PDB entry 1R5W | X-ray diffraction, 2.90 A resolution | chains A and D of the 6 polymer chains in the assembly

Chain A:
Name: H-2 class II histocompatibility antigen, E-K alpha chain
Source organism: Mus musculus
UniProtKB: P04224 (HA22_MOUSE); residues 3-182 here correspond to UniProt positions 28-207 (UniProt number = residue number + 25)
Chain sequence (180 residues; row label = number of the first residue in the row):
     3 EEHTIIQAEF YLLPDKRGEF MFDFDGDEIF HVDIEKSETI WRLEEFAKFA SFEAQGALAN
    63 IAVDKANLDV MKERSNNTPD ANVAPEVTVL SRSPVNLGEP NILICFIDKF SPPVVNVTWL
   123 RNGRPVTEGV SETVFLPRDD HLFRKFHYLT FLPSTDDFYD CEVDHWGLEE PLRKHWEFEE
Disulfide bonds: Cys107-Cys163
UniProt features mapped onto this chain:
  - region: Glu179 to Glu182 (Connecting peptide)
  - glycosylation: Asn118 (N-linked (GlcNAc...) asparagine)

Chain D:
Name: MHC H2-IE-beta
Source organism: Mus musculus
UniProtKB: Q31164 (Q31164_MOUSE); residues 32-215 here correspond to UniProt positions 5-188 (UniProt number = residue number - 27)
Chain sequence (185 residues; each row starts with the number of its first residue):
    31 APWFLEYSKS ECHFYNGTQR VRLLVRYFYN LEENLRFDSD VGEFRAVTEL GRPDAENWNS
    91 QPEFLEQKRA EVDTVCRHNY EIFDNFLVPR RVEPTVTVYP TKTQPLEHHN LLVCSVSDFY
   151 PGNIEVRWFR NGKEEKTGIV STGLVRNGDW TFQTLVMLET VPQSGEVYTC QVEHPSLTDP
   211 VTVEW
Sequence notes: cloning artifact (31); engineered mutation Ser38 (Cys11 in Q31164)
Disulfide bonds: Cys42-Cys106, Cys144-Cys200

How chain A and chain D interact:
Residue-residue contacts (5):
  Ser39(A) - Gln91(D)  hydrogen bond
  Phe54(A) - Glu93(D)
  Glu55(A) - Glu93(D)
  Glu55(A) - Phe94(D)
  Glu55(A) - Gln97(D)  hydrogen bond
Interface residues without a listed pair, chain A (5 interface residues in all): Ser53, Gln57
Interface residues without a listed pair, chain D (6 interface residues in all): Trp88, Glu96

In short:
The interface between chain A and chain D involves 5 residues on one side and 6 on the other; the contacts
include 2 hydrogen bonds. Among the polar pairs are Ser39(A)-Gln91(D) and Glu55(A)-Gln97(D).
Chain A is H-2 class II histocompatibility antigen, E-K alpha chain and chain D is MHC H2-IE-beta, both from
Mus musculus; the structure, Evidence that structural rearrangements and/or flexibility during TCR binding can
contribute to T-cell activation, was determined by X-ray diffraction together with 1R5V from the same study.
